Entry 1Z1D (solution NMR); this record covers chains A and B.

== Chain A ==
Protein: Replication protein A 32 kDa subunit
Organism: Homo sapiens
Notes: fragment: RPA32 C-terminal domain
UniProtKB: P15927 (RFA2_HUMAN); residues 172-270 here = UniProt positions 172-270
Amino-acid sequence (103 residues; numbered 168 to 270; the number before each row is that of its first residue):
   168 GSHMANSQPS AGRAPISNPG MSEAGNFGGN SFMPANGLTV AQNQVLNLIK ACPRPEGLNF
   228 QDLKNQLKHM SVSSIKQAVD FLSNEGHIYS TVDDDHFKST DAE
Unresolved in the structure: 168-201
Construct notes: cloning artifact (168-171)

== Chain B ==
Protein: Large T antigen
Organism: Simian virus 40
Notes: fragment: SV40 T antigen Origin binding domain
UniProtKB: P03070 (TALA_SV40); residues 3-131 here correspond to UniProt positions 131-259 (UniProt number = residue number + 128)
Amino-acid sequence (131 residues; row label = number of the first residue in the row):
     1 GSKVEDPKDF PSELLSFLSH AVFSNRTLAC FAIYTTKEKA ALLYKKIMEK YSVTFISRHN
    61 SYNHNILFFL TPHRHRVSAI NNYAQKLCTF SFLICKGVNK EYLMYSALTR DPFSVIEESL
   121 PGGLKEHDFN P
Construct notes: cloning artifact (1-2)
UniProt features mapped onto this chain:
  - DNA-binding region: Pro11 to Glu126 (T-ag OBD)

== Chain A / chain B interface ==
Pairs across the interface (26):
  Lys243(A) - Asn130(B)
  Lys243(A) - Pro131(B)
  Val246(A) - Asn130(B)
  Ser250(A) - Asn130(B)
  Asn251(A) - Arg26(B)
  Glu252(A) - Arg26(B)
  Glu252(A) - Thr27(B)
  Gly253(A) - Thr27(B)
  Gly253(A) - Arg74(B)
  His254(A) - Thr27(B)
  His254(A) - Arg74(B)
  Ile255(A) - Arg74(B)
  Tyr256(A) - Pro72(B)
  Tyr256(A) - Arg74(B)
  Ser257(A) - Phe129(B)
  Ser257(A) - Asn130(B)
  Asp261(A) - Asn130(B)
  Asp261(A) - Pro131(B)
  Phe264(A) - Asn130(B)
  Thr267(A) - His73(B)
  Thr267(A) - Arg74(B)
  Asp268(A) - Thr27(B)
  Asp268(A) - Arg74(B)
  Asp268(A) - His75(B)
  Asp268(A) - Arg76(B)
  Glu270(A) - Arg76(B)
Interface residues without a listed pair, chain A (16 interface residues in all): Asp247
Interface residues without a listed pair, chain B (11 interface residues in all): Leu28

== Overview ==
Chain A and chain B form an interface of 16 and 11 residues respectively. From UniProt: a DNA-binding region
on chain B.
Here chain A is Replication protein A 32 kDa subunit (Homo sapiens) and chain B is Large T antigen (Simian
virus 40). Entry 1Z1D (Structural Model for the interaction between RPA32 C-terminal domain and SV40 T antigen
origin binding domain) was determined by solution NMR.
